Entry 6WYM (X-ray diffraction, 2.00 A resolution); this record covers chain A.

== Chain A ==
Name: Possible hydrolase
From: Mycobacterium tuberculosis (strain ATCC 25618 / H37Rv)
UniProtKB: I6XU97 (I6XU97_MYCTU); residues 34-330 here correspond to UniProt positions 2-298 (UniProt number = residue number - 32)
Chain sequence (331 residues; numbered 0 to 330; the number before each row is that of its first residue; numbering starts at 0):
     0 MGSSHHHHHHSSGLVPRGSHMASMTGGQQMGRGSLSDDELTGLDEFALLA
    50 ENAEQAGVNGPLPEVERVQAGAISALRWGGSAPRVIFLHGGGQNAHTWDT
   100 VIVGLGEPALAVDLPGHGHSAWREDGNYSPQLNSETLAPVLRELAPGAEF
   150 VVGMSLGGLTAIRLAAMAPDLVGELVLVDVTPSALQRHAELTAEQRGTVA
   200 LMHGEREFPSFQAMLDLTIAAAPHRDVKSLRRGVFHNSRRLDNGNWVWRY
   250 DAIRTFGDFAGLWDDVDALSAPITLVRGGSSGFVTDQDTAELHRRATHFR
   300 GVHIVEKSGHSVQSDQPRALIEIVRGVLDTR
Unresolved in the structure: 0-37, 329-330
Sequence notes: initiating methionine (0); expression tag (1-33)
Curated features (UniProtKB/Swiss-Prot):
  - active site: Ser154 (Nucleophile), Asp178, His309
  - site (Involved in substrate selectivity): Gly90, His187

== Overview ==
From UniProt: 3 active-site residues.
Chain A is Possible hydrolase (Mycobacterium tuberculosis (strain ATCC 25618 / H37Rv)); the structure,
Transition metal inhibition and structural refinement of the M. tuberculosis esterase, Rv0045c, was determined
by X-ray diffraction (same publication as 6WYN).
